6ZNY - chains AAA and BBB of the 3 polymer chains in the assembly; structure by X-ray diffraction, 1.50 A resolution.

Chain AAA:
Name: Urease subunit gamma
From: Sporosarcina pasteurii
Notes: EC 3.5.1.5
UniProtKB: A0A0H3YGY5 (A0A0H3YGY5_SPOPA); numbering as in UniProt (aligned over 1-100)
Amino-acid sequence (100 residues; row label = number of the first residue in the row):
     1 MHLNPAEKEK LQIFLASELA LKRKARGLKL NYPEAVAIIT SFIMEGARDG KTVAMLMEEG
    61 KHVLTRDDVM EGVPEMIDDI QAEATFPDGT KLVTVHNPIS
Modified positions: Met1 (N-carboxymethionine; CXM)

Chain BBB:
Name: Urease subunit beta
From: Sporosarcina pasteurii
Notes: EC 3.5.1.5
UniProtKB: P41021 (URE2_SPOPA); numbering as in UniProt (aligned over 5-126)
Amino-acid sequence (122 residues; row label = number of the first residue in the row):
     5 NYIVPGEYRV AEGEIEINAG REKTTIRVSN TGDRPIQVGS HIHFVEVNKE LLFDRAEGIG
    65 RRLNIPSGTA ARFEPGEEME VELTELGGNR EVFGISDLTN GSVDNKELIL QRAKELGYKG
   125 VE

Interface between chain AAA and chain BBB:
Residue-residue contacts (11; chain AAA residue first):
  Arg66(AAA) - Tyr6(BBB)  hydrogen bond
  Glu71(AAA) - Asn5(BBB)
  Glu71(AAA) - Tyr6(BBB)
  Glu71(AAA) - Ile7(BBB)  hydrogen bond (side chain-backbone)
  Gly72(AAA) - Tyr6(BBB)  hydrogen bond (backbone-side chain)
  Gly72(AAA) - Ile7(BBB)
  Gly72(AAA) - Pro9(BBB)
  Pro74(AAA) - Tyr6(BBB)
  Glu75(AAA) - Tyr6(BBB)  hydrogen bond
  Glu75(AAA) - Val8(BBB)
  Met76(AAA) - Pro9(BBB)  hydrophobic

Overview:
6 residues of chain AAA face 5 of chain BBB across their interface, with 4 hydrogen bonds. Among the polar
pairs are Arg66(AAA)-Tyr6(BBB), Glu71(AAA)-Ile7(BBB) and Gly72(AAA)-Tyr6(BBB).
Here chain AAA is Urease subunit gamma and chain BBB is Urease subunit beta, both from Sporosarcina pasteurii.
Entry 6ZNY (1.50 A resolution 3-methylcatechol (3-methylbenzene-1,2-diol) inhibited Sporosarcina pasteurii
urease) was determined by X-ray diffraction together with 6ZNZ, 6ZO0, 6ZO1, 6ZO2 and 6ZO3 from the same study.
